Entry 8B8T (electron microscopy, 4.20 A resolution (low resolution: residue-level contacts below are approximate; hydrogen-bond / salt-bridge calls are withheld)); this record covers chains F and G of the 4 polymer chains in the assembly.

[Chain F (and G)]
Protein: Proliferating cell nuclear antigen
From: Homo sapiens
Notes: chain G of this document is another copy of the same molecule, construct and numbering; everything in this record applies to it too
UniProt: P12004 (PCNA_HUMAN); residue numbers follow UniProt; this construct covers 1-255
Chain sequence (258 residues; numbered -2 to 255; the number before each row is that of its first residue; numbers below 1 keep their minus sign (Gly-2 is residue -2)):
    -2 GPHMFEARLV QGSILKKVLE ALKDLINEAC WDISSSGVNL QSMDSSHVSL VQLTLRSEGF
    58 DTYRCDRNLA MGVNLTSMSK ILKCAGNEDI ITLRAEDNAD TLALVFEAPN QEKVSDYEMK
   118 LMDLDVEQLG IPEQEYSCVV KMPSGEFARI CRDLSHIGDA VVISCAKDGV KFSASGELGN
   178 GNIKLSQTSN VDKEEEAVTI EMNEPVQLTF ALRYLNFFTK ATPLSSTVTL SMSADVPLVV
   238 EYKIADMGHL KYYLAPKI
Not modelled in the structure: -2 to 0, 108, 186-190 (chain G: -2 to 0, 186-192)
Differences from the reference sequence: expression tag (-2 to 0)

[Interface between chain F and chain G]
Residue-residue contacts (23):
  Lys77(F) with His153(G)
  Ile78(F) with Leu175(G)
  Cys81(F) with Arg146(G); Asp150(G); His153(G)
  Glu109(F) with Lys181(G); Leu182(G); Ser183(G)
  Lys110(F) with Lys181(G); Leu182(G)
  Val111(F) with Ile180(G); Lys181(G)
  Ser112(F) with Asn179(G); Ile180(G)
  Asp113(F) with Gly178(G); Asn179(G)
  Tyr114(F) with Asp150(G); Ile154(G); Asn177(G)
  Glu115(F) with Gly176(G); Asn177(G)
  Lys117(F) with Leu175(G); Asn177(G)
Other interface residues (no listed pair), chain F (14 interface residues in all): Ser74, Lys80, Met116
Other interface residues (no listed pair), chain G (14 interface residues in all): Leu151

[Summary]
The chain F/chain G interface involves 14 residues from each chain.
Both chains are Proliferating cell nuclear antigen (Homo sapiens). Entry 8B8T (Open conformation of the
complex of DNA ligase I on PCNA and DNA in the presence ...) was determined by electron microscopy, deposited
together with 7QNZ and 7QO1.
